PDB entry 8I9Z | electron microscopy, 2.70 A resolution | chains C1 and Lf of the 60 polymer chains in the assembly

== Chain C1 ==
Molecule: 3341-nt RNA strand
From: Chaetomium thermophilum
Sequence (3341 nucleotides; numbered 1 to 3341; the number before each row is that of its first residue):
     1 GGUUGACCUC GGAUCAGGUA GGAGGACCCG CUGAACUUAA GCAUAUCAAU AAGCGGAGGA
    61 AAAGAAACCA ACAGGGAUUG CCCUAGUAAC GGCGAGUGAA GCGGCAACAG CUCAAAUUUG
   121 AAAGCUGGCU UCGGCCCGCG UUGUAAUUUG GAGAGGAUGC UUUGGGCGAG GCUCCUUCUG
   181 AGUUCCCUGG AACGGGACGC CACAGAGGGU GAGAGCCCCG UAUAGUUGGA AGCCAAGCCU
   241 GUGUAAAGCU CCUUCGACGA GUCGAGUAGU UUGGGAAUGC UGCUCAAAAU GGGAGGUAAA
   301 UUUCUUCUAA AGCUAAAUAC CGGCCAGAGA CCGAUAGCGC ACAAGUAGAG UGAUCGAAAG
   361 AUGAAAAGCA CUUUGAAAAG AGGGUUAAAU AGCACGUGAA AUUGUUGAAA GGGAAGCGCU
   421 UGUGACCAGA CUUGCGCCCG GCGGAUCAUC CGGUGUUCUC ACCGGUGCAC UCCGCCGGGC
   481 UCAGGCCAGC AUCGGUUCUG GCGGGGGGAU AAAGGCCCAG GGAAUGUGGC UCCUCCGGGA
   541 GUGUUAUAGC CCUGGGUGUA AUACCCUCGC CGGGACCGAG GACCGCGCUC UGCAAGGAUG
   601 CUGGCGUAAU GGUCACCAGC GACCCGUCUU GAAACACGGA CCAAGGAGUC AAGGUUUUGC
   661 GCGAGUGUUU GGGUGUAAAA CCCGCACGCG UAAUGAAAGU GAACGUAGGU GAGAGCUUCG
   721 GCGCAUCAUC GACCGAUCCU GAUGUAUUCG GAUGGAUUUG AGUAGGAGCG UUAAGCCUUG
   781 GACCCGAAAG AUGGUGAACU AUGCUUGGAU AGGGUGAAGC CAGAGGAAAC UCUGGUGGAG
   841 GCUCGCAGCG GUUCUGACGU GCAAAUCGAU CGUCAAAUCU GAGCAUGGGG GCGAAAGACU
   901 AAUCGAACCA UCUAGUAGCU GGUUACCGCC GAAGUUUCCC UCAGGAUAGC AGUGUCGACC
   961 UUCAGUUUUA UGAGGUAAAG CGAAUGAUUA GGGACUCGGG GGCGAUUUUU AGCCUUCAUC
  1021 CAUUCUCAAA CUUUAAAUAU GUAAGAAGCC CUUGUUACUU AACUGAACGU GGGCAUUCGA
  1081 AUGUAUCGAC ACUAGUGGGC CAUUUUUGGU AAGCAGAACU GGCGAUGCGG GAUGAACCGA
  1141 ACGCGGGGUU AAGGUGCCGG AGUGGACGCU CAUCAGACAC CACAAAAGGC GUUAGUACAU
  1201 CUUGACAGCA GGACGGUGGC CAUGGAAGUC GGAAUCCGCU AAGGACUGUG UAACAACUCA
  1261 CCUGCCGAAU GUACUAGCCC UGAAAAUGGA UGGCGCUCAA GCGUCCCACC CAUACCCCGC
  1321 CCUCAGGGUA GAAACGAUGC CCUGAGGAGU AGGCGGCCGU GGAGGUCAGU GACGAAGCCU
  1381 AGGGCGUGAG CCCGGGUCGA ACGGCCUCUA GUGCAGAUCU UGGUGGUAGU AGCAAAUACU
  1441 UCAAUGAGAA CUUGAAGGAC CGAAGUGGGG AAAGGUUCCA UGUGAACAGC GGUUGGACAU
  1501 GGGUUAGUCG AUCCUAAGCC AUAGGGAAGU UCCGUUUCAA AGGGGCACUC GUGCCCCGUG
  1561 UGGCGAAAGG GAAGCCGGUU AAUAUUCCGG CACCUGGAUG UGGGUUUUGC GCGGCAACGC
  1621 AACUGAACGC GGAGACGACG GCGGGGGCCC CGGGCAGAGU UCUCUUUUCU UCUUAACGGU
  1681 CUAUCACCCU GGAAACAGUU UGUCUGGAGA UAGGGUUUAA UGGCCGGAAG AGCCCGACAC
  1741 UUCUGUCGGG UCCGGUGCGC UCUCGACGUC CCUUGAAAAU CCGCGGGAGG GAAUAAUUCU
  1801 CACGCCAGGU CGUACUCAUA ACCGCAGCAG GUCCCCAAGG UGAACAGCCU CUGGUUGAUA
  1861 GAACAAUGUA GAUAAGGGAA GUCGGCAAAA UAGAUCCGUA ACUUCGGGAA AAGGAUUGGC
  1921 UCUAAGGGUU GGGCACGUUG GGCUUUGGGC GGACGCCCUG GGAGCAGAGG GCCUCUAGCC
  1981 GGGCAACCGG CCGGCGGCCC UCAGCACCCG GGGUUGAAGC CCUUAGCAGG CUUCGGCCGU
  2041 CCGGCGUGCG GUUAACAACC AACUUAGAAC UGGUACGGAC AGGGGGAAUC UGACUGUCUA
  2101 AUUAAAACAU AGCAUUGCGA UGGCCAGAAA GUGGUGUUGA CGCAAUGUGA UUUCUGCCCA
  2161 GUGCUCUGAA UGUCAAAGUG AAGAAAUUCA ACCAAGCGCG GGUAAACGGC GGGAGUAACU
  2221 AUGACUCUCU UAAGGUAGCC AAAUGCCUCG UCAUCUAAUU AGUGACGCGC AUGAAUGGAU
  2281 UAACGAGAUU CCCACUGUCC CUAUCUACUA UCUAGCGAAA CCACAGCCAA GGGAACGGGC
  2341 UUGGCAAAAU CAGCGGGGAA AGAAGACCCU GUUGAGCUUG ACUCUAGUUU GACAUUGUGA
  2401 AAAGACAUAG GAGGUGUAGA AUAGGUGGGA GCUUCGGCGC CAGUGAAAUA CCACUACUCC
  2461 UAUUGUUUUU UUACUUAUUC AAUGAAGCGG GGCUGGACUU GCGUCCAACU UCUGGAGUUA
  2521 AGGUCCUUCG CGGGCCGACC CGGGUUGAAG ACAUUGUCAG GUGGGGAGUU UGGCUGGGGC
  2581 GGCACAUCUG UUAAACCAUA ACGCAGGUGU CCUAAGGGGG GCUCAUGGAG AACAGAAAUC
  2641 UCCAGUAGAA CAAAAGGGUA AAAGUCCCCU UGAUUUUGAU UUUCAGUGUG AAUACAAACC
  2701 AUGAAAGUGU GGCCUAUCGA UCCUUUAGUC CCUCGAAAUU UGAGGCUAGA GGUGCCAGAA
  2761 AAGUUACCAC AGGGAUAACU GGCUUGUGGC GGCCAAGCGU UCAUAGCGAC GUCGCUUUUU
  2821 GAUCCUUCGA UGUCGGCUCU UCCUAUCAUA CCGAAGCAGA AUUCGGUAAG CGUUGGAUUG
  2881 UUCACCCACU AAUAGGGAAC GUGAGCUGGG UUUAGACCGU CGUGAGACAG GUUAGUUUUA
  2941 CCCUACUGAU GAACUCGUCG CAAUGGUAAU UCAGCUUAGU ACGAGAGGAA CCGCUGAUUC
  3001 AGAUAAUUGG UUUUUGCGGU UGUCCGACCG GGCAGUGCCG CGAAGCUACC AUCUGCUGGA
  3061 UAAUGGCUGA ACGCCUCUAA GUCAGAAUCC AUGCCAGAAC GCGACGAUAC UACCCGCACG
  3121 UUGUAGACGU AUAAGAAUAG GCUCCGGCCU CGUAUCCUAG CAGGCGAUUC CUCCGCCGGC
  3181 CUCGAAGUGG CCGUCGGUAA UUCGCGUAUU GCAAUUUAGA CACGCGCGGG AUCAAAUCCU
  3241 UUGCAGACGA CUUAGAUGUG CGAAAGGGUC CUGUAAGCAG UAGAGUAGCC UUGUUGUUAC
  3301 GAUCUGCUGA GGGUAAGCCC UCCUUCGCCU AGAUUUCCCA G
Not modelled in the structure: 1-2, 693-706, 847-854, 865-867, 901-905, 987-1028, 1887-1894, 1914-1917, 2028-2040, 2082-2292, 2485-2545, 2571-2721, 2753-2756, 2817-2828, 2899-2900, 2909-2914, 2937-2940, 3338-3341

== Chain Lf ==
Molecule: 60S ribosomal protein l33-like protein
From: Chaetomium thermophilum
Reference sequence: G0SCL3 (G0SCL3_CHATD); numbering as in UniProt (aligned over 1-109)
Amino-acid sequence (109 residues; numbered 1 to 109; the number before each row is that of its first residue):
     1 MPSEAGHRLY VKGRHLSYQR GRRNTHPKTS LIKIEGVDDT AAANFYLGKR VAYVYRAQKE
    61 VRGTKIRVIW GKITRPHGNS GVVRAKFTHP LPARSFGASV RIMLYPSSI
Not modelled in the structure: 1

== How chain C1 and chain Lf interact ==
Contacting residue pairs (127):
  U420(C1) with Pro27(Lf), sugar contact; Pro90(Lf), sugar contact
  U421(C1) with His89(Lf), phosphate contact; Pro90(Lf), hydrogen bond to the sugar; Leu91(Lf), sugar contact; Pro92(Lf), sugar contact
  G422(C1) with Tyr55(Lf), hydrogen bond to the phosphate; His89(Lf), salt bridge to the phosphate; Pro92(Lf), sugar contact
  U423(C1) with Tyr55(Lf), hydrogen bond to the phosphate; Gln58(Lf), phosphate contact; Arg67(Lf), salt bridge to the phosphate
  G424(C1) with Ala57(Lf), phosphate contact; Gln58(Lf), hydrogen bond to the phosphate; Lys59(Lf), salt bridge to the phosphate; Arg67(Lf), salt bridge to the phosphate
  A425(C1) with Lys59(Lf), salt bridge to the phosphate
  G489(C1) with Arg50(Lf), hydrogen bond to the phosphate
  C490(C1) with Arg50(Lf), salt bridge to the phosphate; Pro106(Lf), phosphate contact
  G574(C1) with Leu47(Lf), sugar contact; Gly48(Lf), phosphate contact; Thr74(Lf), sugar contact
  A575(C1) with Gly48(Lf), phosphate contact; Lys72(Lf), phosphate contact; Ile73(Lf), sugar contact; Thr74(Lf), sugar contact; Lys86(Lf), sugar contact
  C576(C1) with Lys72(Lf), salt bridge to the phosphate
  C605(C1) with Arg62(Lf), hydrogen bond to the sugar
  U607(C1) with Arg62(Lf), hydrogen bond to the base
  A609(C1) with Val61(Lf), phosphate contact; Arg62(Lf), hydrogen bond to the sugar
  G611(C1) with His89(Lf), salt bridge to the phosphate
  A618(C1) with Ala93(Lf), base contact; Arg94(Lf), sugar contact
  G619(C1) with Ala93(Lf), sugar contact; Phe96(Lf), sugar contact
  C620(C1) with Arg20(Lf), sugar contact; Arg23(Lf), hydrogen bond to the sugar; Thr25(Lf), sugar contact
  G621(C1) with Arg23(Lf), sugar contact
  G1129(C1) with Asn24(Lf), hydrogen bond to the phosphate
  G1130(C1) with Arg22(Lf), phosphate contact; Arg23(Lf), salt bridge to the phosphate
  G1131(C1) with Arg23(Lf), salt bridge to the phosphate
  A1132(C1) with Arg23(Lf), hydrogen bond to the phosphate
  U1133(C1) with Arg23(Lf), salt bridge to the phosphate
  G1147(C1) with Lys28(Lf), salt bridge to the phosphate; Lys86(Lf), salt bridge to the phosphate
  G1148(C1) with Arg75(Lf), salt bridge to the phosphate
  U1149(C1) with Arg75(Lf), salt bridge to the phosphate
  G1159(C1) with Arg20(Lf), sugar contact; Arg22(Lf), base contact
  G1160(C1) with Ser17(Lf), sugar contact; Arg20(Lf), sugar contact; Gly21(Lf), base contact; Arg22(Lf), base contact; Leu31(Lf), sugar contact; His77(Lf), hydrogen bond to the sugar
  A1161(C1) with His77(Lf), sugar contact
  G1162(C1) with Asn79(Lf), hydrogen bond to the phosphate; Ser80(Lf), hydrogen bond to the phosphate
  A1308(C1) with Asn79(Lf), hydrogen bond to the sugar
  C1309(C1) with Gly78(Lf), hydrogen bond to the phosphate; Asn79(Lf), sugar contact
  C1310(C1) with Arg20(Lf), sugar contact; His77(Lf), salt bridge to the phosphate; Gly78(Lf), phosphate contact; Arg84(Lf), salt bridge to the phosphate
  C1311(C1) with Gln19(Lf), hydrogen bond to the phosphate; Arg20(Lf), sugar contact; Arg84(Lf), salt bridge to the phosphate
  A1312(C1) with Gly21(Lf), phosphate contact; Asn24(Lf), phosphate contact; His26(Lf), salt bridge to the phosphate
  U3121(C1) with Lys59(Lf), base contact; Glu60(Lf), hydrogen bond to the base; Lys65(Lf), phosphate contact
  U3122(C1) with Lys65(Lf), salt bridge to the phosphate
  G3123(C1) with Gln58(Lf), phosphate contact; Lys65(Lf), salt bridge to the phosphate
  U3124(C1) with Arg56(Lf), hydrogen bond to the base; Gln58(Lf), phosphate contact
  A3125(C1) with Arg94(Lf), salt bridge to the phosphate; Phe96(Lf), base contact
  G3126(C1) with Arg94(Lf), hydrogen bond to the base; Ser95(Lf), base contact; Phe96(Lf), base contact; Gly97(Lf), base contact; Ala98(Lf), base contact; Ser99(Lf), hydrogen bond to the sugar
  A3127(C1) with Ser99(Lf), phosphate contact
  C3128(C1) with Arg8(Lf), sugar contact; Tyr10(Lf), hydrogen bond to the sugar; Lys12(Lf), salt bridge to the phosphate; Arg101(Lf), base contact
  G3129(C1) with Gly6(Lf), phosphate contact; His7(Lf), phosphate contact; Arg8(Lf), salt bridge to the phosphate
  C3157(C1) with Glu4(Lf), phosphate contact
  U3158(C1) with Glu4(Lf), sugar contact; Ala5(Lf), phosphate contact
  A3159(C1) with Ser3(Lf), hydrogen bond to the phosphate; Ala5(Lf), phosphate contact
  G3160(C1) with Pro2(Lf), base contact; Ser3(Lf), hydrogen bond to the phosphate
  A3162(C1) with His7(Lf), stacking on the base
  G3163(C1) with Pro2(Lf), sugar contact; Ser3(Lf), sugar contact; His7(Lf), hydrogen bond to the base
  G3164(C1) with Pro2(Lf), phosphate contact
  A3214(C1) with Trp70(Lf), phosphate contact
  U3215(C1) with Val54(Lf), sugar contact; Thr64(Lf), hydrogen bond to the base; Ile66(Lf), base contact; Val68(Lf), phosphate contact; Trp70(Lf), sugar contact; Arg101(Lf), sugar contact
  U3216(C1) with His7(Lf), hydrogen bond to the base; Arg8(Lf), base contact; Leu9(Lf), hydrogen bond to the base; Tyr10(Lf), base contact
  U3217(C1) with Gly63(Lf), hydrogen bond to the base; Thr64(Lf), base contact; Ile66(Lf), phosphate contact
  G3219(C1) with Arg56(Lf), hydrogen bond to the base
Other interface residues (no listed pair), chain C1 (66 interface residues in all): A488, U499, G573, U610, G1146, U1163, U3198, A3213, A3218
Other interface residues (no listed pair), chain Lf (71 interface residues in all): Asn44, Ile69, Pro76, Val82, Thr88, Tyr105, Ser108

== In short ==
Chain C1 and chain Lf form an interface of 66 and 71 residues respectively, with 30 hydrogen bonds, 24 salt
bridges and 1 aromatic stacking contact. Among the polar pairs are U607(C1)-Arg62(Lf), U3121(C1)-Glu60(Lf) and
U3124(C1)-Arg56(Lf).
Chain C1 is a 3341-nt RNA strand and chain Lf is 60S ribosomal protein l33-like protein, both from Chaetomium
thermophilum; the structure, Cryo-EM structure of a Chaetomium thermophilum pre-60S ribosomal subunit - State
Spb4, was determined by electron microscopy together with 8I9P, 8I9T, 8I9V, 8I9W, 8I9X, 8I9Y and 8IA0 from the
same study.
